8U85 - chains A and C of the 4 polymer chains in the assembly; structure by electron microscopy, 3.20 A resolution.

== Chain A (and C) ==
Protein: NADPH oxidase 5
From: Homo sapiens
Notes: EC 1.6.3.-; chain C of this document is another copy of the same molecule, construct and numbering; everything in this record applies to it too
Reference sequence: Q96PH1 (NOX5_HUMAN), isoform Q96PH1-4; residue numbers follow UniProt; this construct covers 1-719
Amino-acid sequence (719 residues; numbered 1 to 719; the number before each row is that of its first residue):
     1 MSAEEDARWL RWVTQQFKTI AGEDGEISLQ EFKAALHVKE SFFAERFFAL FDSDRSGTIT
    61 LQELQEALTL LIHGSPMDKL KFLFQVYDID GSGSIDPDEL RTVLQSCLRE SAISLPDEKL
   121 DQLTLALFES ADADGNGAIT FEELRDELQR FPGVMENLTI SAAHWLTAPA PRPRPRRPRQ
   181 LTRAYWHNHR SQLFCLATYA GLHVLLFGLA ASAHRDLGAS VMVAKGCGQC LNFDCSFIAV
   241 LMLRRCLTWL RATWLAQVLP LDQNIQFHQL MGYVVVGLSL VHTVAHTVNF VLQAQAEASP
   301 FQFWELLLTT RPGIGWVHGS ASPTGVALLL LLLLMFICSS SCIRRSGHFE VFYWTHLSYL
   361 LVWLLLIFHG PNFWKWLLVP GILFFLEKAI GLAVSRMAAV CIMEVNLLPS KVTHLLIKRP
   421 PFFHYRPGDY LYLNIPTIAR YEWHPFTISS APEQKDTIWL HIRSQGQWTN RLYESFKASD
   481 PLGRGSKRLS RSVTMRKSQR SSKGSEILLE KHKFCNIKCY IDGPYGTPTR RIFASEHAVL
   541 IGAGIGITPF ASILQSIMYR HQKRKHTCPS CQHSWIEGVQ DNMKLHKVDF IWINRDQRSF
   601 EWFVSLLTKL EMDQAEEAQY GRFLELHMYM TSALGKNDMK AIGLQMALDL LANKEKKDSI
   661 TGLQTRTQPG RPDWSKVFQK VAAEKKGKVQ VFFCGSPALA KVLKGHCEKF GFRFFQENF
Disordered / not traced: 1-3, 21-26, 39, 53-59, 74, 90-95, 133-135, 164-179, 296-317, 480-514
Swiss-Prot annotation at these positions:
  - mutagenesis: Glu31 (E31Q: Loss of binding of 1 calcium molecule. No effect on catalytic activity), Cys107 (C107S: Substantial loss of catalytic activity), Glu110 (E110A: No effect on cell membrane localization and catalytic activity), Ser111 (S111A: No effect on cell membrane localization and catalytic activity), Ala112 (A112N: No effect on cell membrane localization and catalytic activity), Ile113 (I113N: Significant reduction in cell membrane localization and catalytic activity. Reduced calcium-dependent interaction between the N-terminal regulatory region and the C-terminal catalytic region), Ser114 (S114A: No effect on cell membrane localization and catalytic activity), Leu115 (L115A: Significant reduction in cell membrane localization and catalytic activity ...), Pro116 (P116A: No effect on cell membrane localization and catalytic activity), Ser475 (S475A: Loss of CaMK2-mediated activation of its activity), Ser490 (S490A: Loss of PKC/PRKCA-mediated activation of its activity; when associated with A-494 and A-498), Thr494 (T494A: No effect on CaMK2-mediated activation of its activity. Loss of PKC/PRKCA-mediated activation of its activity; when associated with A-490 and A-498), 6 further mutagenesis entries in UniProt
Ion coordination: heme b/c Fe site 1 near His268 (its only coordinating residue here); heme b/c Fe site 2: His282, His369; Zn2+: Cys568, Cys571 (shared with Cys568(C), Cys571(C) of chain C)
Ligand contacts:
  - FAD (flavin-adenine dinucleotide): Arg251, Asp262, Ile265, Gln266, Arg344, Tyr430, Trp443, His444, Pro445, Phe446, Thr447, His461, Ile462, Arg463, Gln465, Gly466, Gln467, Trp468, Thr469, Thr548
  - heme b/c (HEB), molecule 1: Lys225, Gly228, Leu231, Asn232, Cys235, Ser279, His282, Thr283, His286, Phe290, Ala321, Ser322, Gly325, Val326, Leu328, Leu329, Leu332, Leu366, His369, Gly370, Pro371
  - heme b/c (HEB), molecule 2: Ile238, Met242, Ile265, His268, Gln269, Gly272, Tyr273, Val275, Val276, Leu332, Met335, Phe336, Ser339, Phe352, His356, Tyr359, Val362, Trp363, Phe384
  - NADPH (NDP; NADPH dihydro-nicotinamide-adenine-dinucleotide phosphate): Asn188, His189, Ser191, Ala256, Gln257, Pro260, Ala543, Gly544, Ile593, Asn594, Arg595, Thr631, Arg671, Pro672, Trp674, Gly695, Ser696, Pro697, Leu699
  - 1,2-dilauroyl-sn-glycero-3-phosphate (PX2): Gln192, Cys195, Leu196, Tyr199, Ala200, His203, Leu241, Leu247, Leu259, Pro260, Leu261, Gln263, Gln266, Phe267, Leu270, Val274
What the authors report for this chain:
  - binding site for heme b/c: Cys235, Val275, Leu332, Val362
  - self-association interface (contacts with another copy of this molecule): Phe422, His424, Arg530, Arg531
  - mutagenesis - R426A, R530A, R531A: unchanged binding to NADPH oxidase 5 (chain A)
  - Zn2+ coordination: Cys568, Cys571
  - mutagenesis - C568S, C571S: decreased stability

== How chain A and chain C interact ==
Pairs across the interface (21; chain A residue first):
  Phe422(A) with Arg531(C)
  His424(A) with Arg530(C)
  Lys455(A) with Asp581(C), salt bridge
  Arg530(A) with His424(C)
  Arg531(A) with Phe422(C)
  His566(A) with His566(C)
  Cys568(A) with Cys568(C), hydrogen bond; Cys571(C), hydrophobic
  Pro569(A) with His573(C); Trp575(C)
  Ser570(A) with Cys571(C); His573(C)
  Cys571(A) with Cys568(C), hydrophobic; Ser570(C); Cys571(C), hydrophobic
  His573(A) with Pro569(C); Ser570(C)
  Trp575(A) with Pro569(C); Trp575(C), hydrophobic
  Asp581(A) with Lys455(C), salt bridge
  Asn582(A) with Asn582(C)
Interface residues without a listed pair, chain A (19 interface residues in all): Glu453, Ala534, Lys563, Thr567, Gln580
Interface residues without a listed pair, chain C (19 interface residues in all): Glu453, Ala534, Lys563, Thr567, Gln580

== Overview ==
The chain A/chain C interface involves 19 residues from each chain; the contacts include 1 hydrogen bond and 2
salt bridges. Polar contacts include Lys455(A)-Asp581(C) and Cys568(A)-Cys568(C). From the paper: a binding
site for heme b/c at Cys235(A), Val275(A) and Leu332(A) among others; C568S and C571S of chain A reduce
stability; 5 substitutions were tested in all.
Both chains are NADPH oxidase 5 (Homo sapiens). Entry 8U85 (Structural Basis of Human NOX5 Activation) was
determined by electron microscopy, deposited together with 8U86, 8U87 and 8U7Y.
